PDB entry 1R4P | X-ray diffraction, 1.77 A resolution | chains A and D of the 6 polymer chains in the assembly

# Chain A
Protein: shiga-like toxin type II A subunit
Organism: Escherichia coli
Notes: EC 3.2.2.22
UniProt: Q9R398 (Q9R398_ECOLI); residues 1-297 here correspond to UniProt positions 23-319 (UniProt number = residue number + 22)
Chain sequence (297 residues; each row starts with the number of its first residue):
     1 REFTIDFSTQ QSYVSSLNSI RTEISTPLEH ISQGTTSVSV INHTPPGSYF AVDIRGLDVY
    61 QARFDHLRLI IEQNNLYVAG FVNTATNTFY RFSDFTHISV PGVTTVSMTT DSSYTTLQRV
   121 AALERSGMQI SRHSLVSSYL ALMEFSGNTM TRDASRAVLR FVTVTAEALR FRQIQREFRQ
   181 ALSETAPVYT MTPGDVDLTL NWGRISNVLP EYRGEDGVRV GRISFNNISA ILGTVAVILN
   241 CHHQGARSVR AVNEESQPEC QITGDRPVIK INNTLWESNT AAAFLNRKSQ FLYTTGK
Disordered / not traced: 243-258
Disulfides: Cys-241/Cys-260
Bound ions: Na+ site 1: Ser-15, Ser-19; Na+ site 2: Thr-22, Ser-25; Na+ site 3: Arg-266, Asn-279 (together with formate)

# Chain D
Protein: shiga-like toxin type II B subunit
Organism: Escherichia coli
UniProt: Q57249 (Q57249_ENTCL); residues 1-70 here correspond to UniProt positions 20-89 (UniProt number = residue number + 19)
Chain sequence (70 residues; row label = number of the first residue in the row):
     1 ADCAKGKIEF SKYNEDDTFT VKVDGKEYWT SRWNLQPLLQ SAQLTGMTVT IKSSTCESGS
    61 GFAEVQFNND
Disulfides: Cys-3/Cys-56
Reported in the primary citation:
  - binding site for 3-pyridinium-1-ylpropane-1-sulfonate: Glu-15, Glu-64

# How chain A and chain D interact
Residue-residue contacts (25):
  Thr-115(A) / Lys-5(D)
  Leu-200(A) / Asn-69(D)
  Leu-200(A) / Asp-70(D)
  Arg-204(A) / Thr-45(D)  hydrogen bond (side chain-backbone)
  Arg-222(A) / Asn-69(D)
  Ile-262(A) / Gln-43(D)
  Ile-262(A) / Leu-44(D)
  Ile-262(A) / Thr-45(D)
  Ile-262(A) / Gly-46(D)
  Thr-263(A) / Leu-44(D)
  Asn-279(A) / Leu-44(D)  hydrogen bond (side chain-backbone)
  Asn-279(A) / Thr-45(D)
  Ala-282(A) / Leu-44(D)
  Ala-283(A) / Ser-41(D)  hydrogen bond (backbone-side chain)
  Ala-283(A) / Leu-44(D)
  Ala-283(A) / Thr-45(D)
  Asn-286(A) / Pro-37(D)  hydrogen bond (side chain-backbone)
  Asn-286(A) / Gln-40(D)  hydrogen bond
  Asn-286(A) / Ser-41(D)  hydrogen bond
  Arg-287(A) / Pro-37(D)
  Arg-287(A) / Ser-41(D)  hydrogen bond
  Tyr-293(A) / Asn-34(D)  hydrogen bond (side chain-backbone)
  Tyr-293(A) / Pro-37(D)  hydrophobic
  Gly-296(A) / Trp-33(D)
  Lys-297(A) / Trp-33(D)
Interface residues without a listed pair, chain A (16 interface residues in all): Asp-197, Thr-280
Interface residues without a listed pair, chain D (13 interface residues in all): Leu-38

# Summary
The interface between chain A and chain D involves 16 residues on one side and 13 on the other; the contacts
include 8 hydrogen bonds. Among the polar pairs are Arg-204(A)/Thr-45(D), Asn-279(A)/Leu-44(D) and
Ala-283(A)/Ser-41(D). Ser-15(A) and Ser-19(A) form the Na+ site 1. The paper reports a binding site for
3-pyridinium-1-ylpropane-1-sulfonate at Glu-15(D) and Glu-64(D).
Chain A is shiga-like toxin type II A subunit and chain D is shiga-like toxin type II B subunit, both from
Escherichia coli; the structure, Shiga toxin type 2, was determined by X-ray diffraction, deposited together
with 1R4Q.
